PDB entry 3WW8 | X-ray diffraction, 1.40 A resolution | chains A and B

[Chain A (and B)]
Protein: Pizza3 protein
Notes: chain B of this document is another copy of the same molecule, construct and numbering; everything in this record applies to it too
Chain sequence (130 residues; row label = number of the first residue in the row; numbers below 1 keep their minus sign (Gly-3 is residue -3)):
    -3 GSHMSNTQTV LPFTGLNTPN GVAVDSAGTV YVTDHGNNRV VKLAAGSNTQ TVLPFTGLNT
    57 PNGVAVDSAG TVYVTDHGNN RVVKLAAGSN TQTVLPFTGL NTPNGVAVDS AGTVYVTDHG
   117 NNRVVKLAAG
Unresolved in the structure: -3 to 0, 126

[Interface between chain A and chain B]
Pairs across the interface (85; chain A residue first):
  Ser1(A) with Pro92(B); Leu123(B); Ala124(B), hydrogen bond (backbone-backbone); Ala125(B), hydrogen bond (backbone-backbone)
  Asn2(A) with Pro92(B)
  Thr3(A) with Leu123(B)
  Gln4(A) with Phe93(B); Thr94(B), hydrogen bond (side chain-backbone); Arg119(B); Val121(B); Lys122(B); Leu123(B)
  Thr5(A) with Val121(B); Lys122(B), hydrogen bond (backbone-backbone)
  Val6(A) with Arg119(B); Val120(B)
  Leu7(A) with Val120(B), hydrogen bond (backbone-backbone)
  Phe9(A) with Val120(B), hydrophobic
  Leu12(A) with Asn118(B); Val120(B), hydrophobic
  Asn13(A) with Asn118(B)
  Thr14(A) with His115(B); Asn118(B), hydrogen bond (backbone-side chain)
  Pro15(A) with Thr113(B); His115(B); Asn118(B); Arg119(B)
  Asn16(A) with Asn100(B); Gly101(B), hydrogen bond (backbone-backbone); Thr113(B)
  Gly17(A) with Thr113(B), hydrogen bond (backbone-side chain)
  Val18(A) with Gly101(B); Val102(B); Ala103(B); Tyr111(B); Thr113(B)
  Ala19(A) with Ala103(B), hydrophobic
  Val20(A) with Asp105(B); Tyr111(B), hydrophobic
  Val26(A) with Tyr111(B), hydrophobic
  Val28(A) with Thr113(B); Val120(B), hydrophobic
  Pro92(A) with Ser1(B); Asn2(B)
  Phe93(A) with Gln4(B)
  Thr94(A) with Gln4(B), hydrogen bond (backbone-side chain)
  Asn100(A) with Asn16(B)
  Gly101(A) with Asn16(B); Val18(B)
  Val102(A) with Val18(B)
  Ala103(A) with Val18(B); Ala19(B), hydrophobic
  Val104(A) with Val20(B)
  Asp105(A) with Val20(B)
  Tyr111(A) with Val18(B); Val26(B), hydrophobic
  Thr113(A) with Pro15(B); Asn16(B); Gly17(B), hydrogen bond (side chain-backbone); Val18(B)
  His115(A) with Thr14(B); Pro15(B)
  Asn118(A) with Leu12(B); Asn13(B); Thr14(B), hydrogen bond (side chain-backbone); Pro15(B)
  Arg119(A) with Gln4(B); Val6(B)
  Val120(A) with Thr5(B); Val6(B); Leu7(B), hydrogen bond (backbone-backbone); Phe9(B), hydrophobic; Leu12(B), hydrophobic; Val28(B), hydrophobic
  Val121(A) with Gln4(B); Thr5(B); Leu7(B)
  Lys122(A) with Gln4(B); Thr5(B), hydrogen bond (backbone-backbone); Leu7(B)
  Leu123(A) with Ser1(B); Thr3(B); Gln4(B)
  Ala124(A) with Ser1(B), hydrogen bond (backbone-backbone)
  Ala125(A) with Ser1(B), hydrogen bond (backbone-backbone)
Interface residues without a listed pair, chain A (41 interface residues in all): Val112, Asp114
Interface residues without a listed pair, chain B (40 interface residues in all): Leu96, Val112

[Summary]
The interface between chain A and chain B involves 41 residues on one side and 40 on the other; the contacts
include 15 hydrogen bonds. Polar contacts include Gln4(A)-Thr94(B), Thr14(A)-Asn118(B) and Gly17(A)-Thr113(B).
Both chains are Pizza3 protein. Entry 3WW8 (Crystal structure of the computationally designed Pizza3 protein)
was determined by X-ray diffraction, deposited together with 3WW7, 3WW9, 3WWA, 3WWB and 3WWF.
